PDB entry 5JBF | X-ray diffraction, 2.19 A resolution | chain A

[Chain A]
Molecule: Inactive glucansucrase
From: Lactobacillus reuteri
Notes: EC 2.4.1.5
UniProt: Q5SBM0 (Q5SBM0_LACRE); residue numbers follow UniProt; this construct covers 761-1614
Sequence (854 residues; numbered 761 to 1614; the number before each row is that of its first residue):
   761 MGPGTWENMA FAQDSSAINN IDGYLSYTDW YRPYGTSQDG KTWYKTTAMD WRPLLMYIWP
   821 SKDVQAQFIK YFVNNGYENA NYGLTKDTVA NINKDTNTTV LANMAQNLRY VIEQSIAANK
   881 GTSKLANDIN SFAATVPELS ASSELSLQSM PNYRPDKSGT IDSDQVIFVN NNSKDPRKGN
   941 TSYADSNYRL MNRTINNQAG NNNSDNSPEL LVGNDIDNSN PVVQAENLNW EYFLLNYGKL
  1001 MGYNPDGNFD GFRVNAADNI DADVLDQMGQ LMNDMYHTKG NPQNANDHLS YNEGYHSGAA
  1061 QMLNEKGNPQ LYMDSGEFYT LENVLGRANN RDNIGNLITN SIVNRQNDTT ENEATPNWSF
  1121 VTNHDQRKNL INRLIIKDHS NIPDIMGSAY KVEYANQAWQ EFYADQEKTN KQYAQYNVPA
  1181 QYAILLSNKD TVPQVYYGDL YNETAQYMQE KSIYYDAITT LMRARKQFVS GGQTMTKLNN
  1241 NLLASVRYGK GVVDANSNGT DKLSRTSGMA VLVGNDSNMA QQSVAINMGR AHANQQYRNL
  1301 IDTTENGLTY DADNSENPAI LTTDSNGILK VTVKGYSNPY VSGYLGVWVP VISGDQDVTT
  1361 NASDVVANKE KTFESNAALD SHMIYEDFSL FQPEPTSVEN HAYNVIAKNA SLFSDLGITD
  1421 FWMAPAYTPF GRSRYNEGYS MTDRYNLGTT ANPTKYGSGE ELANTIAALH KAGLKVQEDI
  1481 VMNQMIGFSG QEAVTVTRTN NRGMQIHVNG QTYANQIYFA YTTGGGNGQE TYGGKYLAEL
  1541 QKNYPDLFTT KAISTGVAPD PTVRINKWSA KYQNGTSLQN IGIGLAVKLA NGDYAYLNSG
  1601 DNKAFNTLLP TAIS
Differences from the reference sequence: cloning artifact (761); engineered mutation N1015 (Asp in Q5SBM0)
Ion coordination: Ca2+: E969, D975, N1019, N1483

[In short]
E969, D975, N1019 and N1483 coordinate Ca2+.
Chain A is Inactive glucansucrase (Lactobacillus reuteri); the structure, 4,6-alpha-glucanotransferase GTFB
(D1015N mutant) from Lactobacillus reuteri 121 complexed with maltopentaose, was determined by X-ray
diffraction together with 5JBD and 5JBE from the same study.
